PDB entry 5N5Z | electron microscopy, 7.70 A resolution (low resolution: residue-level contacts below are approximate; hydrogen-bond / salt-bridge calls are withheld) | chains D and G of the 18 polymer chains in the assembly

== Chain D ==
Molecule: DNA-directed RNA polymerase I subunit RPA14
From: Saccharomyces cerevisiae
Reference sequence: P50106 (RPA14_YEAST); residue numbers follow UniProt; this construct covers 1-137
Sequence (137 residues; row label = number of the first residue in the row):
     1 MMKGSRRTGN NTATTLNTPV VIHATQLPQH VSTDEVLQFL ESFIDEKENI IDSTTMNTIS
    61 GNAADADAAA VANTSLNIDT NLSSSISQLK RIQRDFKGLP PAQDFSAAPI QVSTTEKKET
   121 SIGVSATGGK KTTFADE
Not modelled in the structure: 1-11, 49-79, 101-137
Curated features (UniProtKB/Swiss-Prot):
  - modified residue: Ser121 (Phosphoserine)

== Chain G ==
Molecule: DNA-directed RNA polymerase I subunit RPA43
From: Saccharomyces cerevisiae
Reference sequence: P46669 (RPA43_YEAST); residue numbers follow UniProt; this construct covers 1-326
Sequence (326 residues; each row starts with the number of its first residue):
     1 MSQVKRANEN RETARFIKKH KKQVTNPIDE KNGTSNCIVR VPIALYVSLA PMYLENPLQG
    61 VMKQHLNPLV MKYNNKVGGV VLGYEGLKIL DADPLSKEDT SEKLIKITPD TPFGFTWCHV
   121 NLYVWQPQVG DVLEGYIFIQ SASHIGLLIH DAFNASIKKN NIPVDWTFVH NDVEEDADVI
   181 NTDENNGNNN NEDNKDSNGG SNSLGKFSFG NRSLGHWVDS NGEPIDGKLR FTVRNVHTTG
   241 RVVSVDGTLI SDADEEGNGY NSSRSQAESL PIVSNKKIVF DDEVSIENKE SHKELDLPEV
   301 KEDNGSEIVY EENTSESNDG ESSDSD
Not modelled in the structure: 1-13, 171-214, 251-326
Curated features (UniProtKB/Swiss-Prot):
  - modified residue (Phosphoserine): Ser244, Ser251, Ser265, Ser269, Ser285

== How chain D and chain G interact ==
Pairs across the interface (70; chain D residue first):
  Thr15(D) - Ser48(G)
  Thr15(D) - His65(G)
  Leu16(D) - Ser48(G)
  Leu16(D) - Gln64(G)
  Leu16(D) - His65(G)
  Leu16(D) - Phe113(G)
  Asn17(D) - Gln64(G)
  Asn17(D) - His65(G)
  Thr18(D) - His65(G)
  Pro19(D) - Leu45(G)
  Pro19(D) - Tyr46(G)
  Pro19(D) - Val47(G)
  Pro19(D) - His65(G)
  Val20(D) - Tyr46(G)
  Val20(D) - Phe115(G)
  Val21(D) - Leu45(G)
  Val21(D) - Tyr46(G)
  Val21(D) - Lys76(G)
  Val21(D) - Trp117(G)
  Ile22(D) - Ile43(G)
  Ile22(D) - Ala44(G)
  Ile22(D) - Lys76(G)
  His23(D) - Ile43(G)
  His23(D) - Ala44(G)
  Ala24(D) - Val41(G)
  Ala24(D) - Pro42(G)
  Ala24(D) - Ile43(G)
  Thr25(D) - Pro42(G)
  Thr25(D) - Ile43(G)
  Thr25(D) - Ala44(G)
  Gln26(D) - Val41(G)
  Gln26(D) - Pro42(G)
  Pro28(D) - Val39(G)
  Pro28(D) - Arg40(G)
  Gln29(D) - Val39(G)
  Gln29(D) - Arg40(G)
  His30(D) - Thr25(G)
  His30(D) - Asn26(G)
  His30(D) - Pro27(G)
  His30(D) - Asn36(G)
  His30(D) - Ile38(G)
  His30(D) - Val39(G)
  Val31(D) - Asn36(G)
  Val31(D) - Ile38(G)
  Val31(D) - Val39(G)
  Val31(D) - Arg40(G)
  Val36(D) - Ile38(G)
  Phe39(D) - Gly83(G)
  Phe39(D) - Tyr84(G)
  Phe39(D) - Glu85(G)
  Phe39(D) - Tyr123(G)
  Phe43(D) - Val70(G)
  Phe43(D) - Leu82(G)
  Phe43(D) - Gly83(G)
  Phe43(D) - Tyr84(G)
  Lys47(D) - Met62(G)
  Lys47(D) - Asn67(G)
  Lys47(D) - Tyr84(G)
  Leu82(D) - Asn67(G)
  Ser85(D) - Val70(G)
  Gln88(D) - Met71(G)
  Leu89(D) - Leu82(G)
  Arg91(D) - Asp151(G)
  Ile92(D) - His150(G)
  Ile92(D) - Ala152(G)
  Ile92(D) - Phe153(G)
  Asp95(D) - Tyr136(G)
  Asp95(D) - His150(G)
  Phe96(D) - Ile38(G)
  Phe96(D) - His150(G)
Also at the interface, not in a pair above, chain D (30 interface residues in all): Glu46, Pro100
Also at the interface, not in a pair above, chain G (38 interface residues in all): Pro68, Asn74, Gln126

== Summary ==
The interface between chain D and chain G involves 30 residues on one side and 38 on the other.
Chain D is DNA-directed RNA polymerase I subunit RPA14 and chain G is DNA-directed RNA polymerase I subunit
RPA43, both from Saccharomyces cerevisiae; the structure, Cryo-EM structure of RNA polymerase I in complex
with Rrn3 and Core Factor (Orientation II), was determined by electron microscopy, deposited together with
5O7X, 5N5Y, 5N60 and 5N61.
